5IV7 - chains AB and AD of the 96 polymer chains in the assembly; structure by electron microscopy, 6.77 A resolution (low resolution: residue-level contacts below are approximate; hydrogen-bond / salt-bridge calls are withheld).

== Chain AB (and AD) ==
Molecule: Baseplate wedge protein gp9
From: Enterobacteria phage T4
Notes: chain AD of this document is another copy of the same molecule, construct and numbering; everything in this record applies to it too
UniProtKB: P10927 (BP09_BPT4); numbering as in UniProt (aligned over 1-288)
Amino-acid sequence (288 residues; each row starts with the number of its first residue):
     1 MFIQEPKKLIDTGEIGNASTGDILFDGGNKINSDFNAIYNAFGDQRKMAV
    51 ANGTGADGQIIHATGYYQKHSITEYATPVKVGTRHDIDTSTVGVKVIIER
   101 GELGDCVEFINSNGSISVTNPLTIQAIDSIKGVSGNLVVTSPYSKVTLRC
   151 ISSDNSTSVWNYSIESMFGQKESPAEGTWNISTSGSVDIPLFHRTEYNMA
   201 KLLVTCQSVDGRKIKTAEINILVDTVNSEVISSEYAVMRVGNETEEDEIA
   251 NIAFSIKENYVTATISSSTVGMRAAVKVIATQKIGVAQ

== Chain AB / chain AD interface ==
Contacting residue pairs - 131 pairs, chain AB then chain AD:
  Gln-4(AB) with Ile-60(AD); Ile-61(AD)
  Pro-6(AB) with Tyr-39(AD); Gly-55(AD); Ala-56(AD); Gly-58(AD); Gln-59(AD); Ile-60(AD)
  Lys-7(AB) with Phe-35(AD); Asn-36(AD); Tyr-39(AD); Asn-40(AD); Met-48(AD); Asn-52(AD); Gly-53(AD); Thr-54(AD); Gly-55(AD); Gln-59(AD)
  Leu-9(AB) with Asn-32(AD); Asn-36(AD); Asn-52(AD); Thr-54(AD)
  Ile-10(AB) with Asn-32(AD)
  Thr-12(AB) with Phe-25(AD); Gly-28(AD); Asn-29(AD); Asn-32(AD)
  Ile-15(AB) with Gly-21(AD); Leu-24(AD); Phe-25(AD)
  Gly-16(AB) with Gly-21(AD)
  Asp-34(AB) with Phe-35(AD); Tyr-39(AD)
  Phe-35(AB) with Phe-35(AD)
  Ile-38(AB) with Phe-35(AD)
  Ala-41(AB) with Ala-63(AD)
  Phe-42(AB) with Phe-42(AD)
  Lys-80(AB) with Ile-61(AD)
  Gly-82(AB) with His-62(AD); Ala-63(AD); Thr-64(AD)
  Thr-83(AB) with Thr-64(AD)
  Arg-84(AB) with Ala-63(AD); Thr-64(AD)
  Leu-103(AB) with Lys-69(AD); Asp-88(AD); Ser-112(AD); Asn-113(AD)
  Gly-104(AB) with Lys-69(AD); Asp-86(AD); Ser-112(AD)
  Cys-106(AB) with Thr-64(AD)
  Glu-108(AB) with Thr-64(AD)
  Val-118(AB) with His-193(AD)
  Ser-134(AB) with Val-286(AD)
  Thr-140(AB) with Glu-196(AD)
  Ser-141(AB) with Glu-172(AD)
  Ser-144(AB) with Glu-172(AD)
  Lys-145(AB) with Glu-172(AD)
  Arg-149(AB) with Tyr-67(AD); Ile-110(AD); Met-167(AD); Phe-168(AD)
  Cys-150(AB) with Ser-112(AD)
  Ile-151(AB) with Ser-112(AD); Asn-113(AD); Tyr-143(AD); Phe-168(AD)
  Asn-161(AB) with Tyr-143(AD); Phe-168(AD)
  Tyr-162(AB) with Phe-168(AD); Gly-169(AD)
  Ser-163(AB) with Met-167(AD); Phe-168(AD); Gly-169(AD)
  Ile-164(AB) with Gly-169(AD); Gln-170(AD); Lys-171(AD); Glu-172(AD)
  Glu-165(AB) with Glu-172(AD)
  Ser-166(AB) with Glu-172(AD); Ser-173(AD)
  Asn-198(AB) with Gln-207(AD); Ile-214(AD)
  Met-199(AB) with Leu-203(AD); Thr-205(AD); Thr-216(AD)
  Asn-220(AB) with Glu-218(AD); Ala-236(AD); Met-238(AD)
  Ile-221(AB) with Met-238(AD)
  Leu-222(AB) with Ile-214(AD); Thr-216(AD); Met-238(AD); Arg-239(AD); Val-240(AD)
  Asp-224(AB) with Val-240(AD)
  Thr-225(AB) with Gln-207(AD); Gly-211(AD)
  Val-226(AB) with Asp-210(AD); Gly-211(AD); Arg-212(AD)
  Ile-231(AB) with Met-238(AD); Arg-239(AD); Val-240(AD)
  Ser-232(AB) with Met-238(AD)
  Ser-233(AB) with Ala-236(AD); Met-238(AD)
  Tyr-235(AB) with Tyr-235(AD); Ala-236(AD)
  Thr-281(AB) with Lys-277(AD)
  Gln-282(AB) with Leu-203(AD); Val-204(AD); Thr-205(AD); Ala-275(AD)
  Lys-283(AB) with Thr-178(AD); Ala-275(AD)
  Ile-284(AB) with Thr-178(AD); Thr-205(AD); Gln-207(AD); Arg-273(AD); Ala-275(AD)
  Gly-285(AB) with Thr-178(AD); Arg-273(AD)
  Val-286(AB) with Thr-178(AD); Trp-179(AD)
  Ala-287(AB) with Thr-178(AD); Trp-179(AD); Asn-180(AD)
  Gln-288(AB) with Thr-178(AD); Trp-179(AD)
Also at the interface, not in a pair above, chain AB (68 interface residues in all): Lys-8, Thr-20, Leu-24, Tyr-66, Ser-117, Lys-131, Tyr-143, Gly-169, Gln-170, Val-223, Asn-227, Ala-280
Also at the interface, not in a pair above, chain AD (74 interface residues in all): Thr-20, Ile-31, Ile-38, Asp-57, Gly-65, Arg-84, Glu-176, Ala-217, Ala-274, Val-276, Ile-279

== Overview ==
68 residues of chain AB face 74 of chain AD across their interface.
Chain AB and chain AD are both Baseplate wedge protein gp9 (Enterobacteria phage T4); the structure,
Cryo-electron microscopy structure of the star-shaped, hubless post-attachment T4 baseplate, was determined by
electron microscopy (same publication as 5IV5 and 5IW9).
